6G9E - chain A; structure by X-ray diffraction, 2.69 A resolution.

[Chain A]
Name: Immunomodulatory active chitinase
From: Trichuris suis
Notes: fragment: TsES1
Reference sequence: A0A085LU44 (A0A085LU44_9BILA); residues 1-488 here correspond to UniProt positions 22-509 (UniProt number = residue number + 21)
Sequence (495 residues; each row starts with the number of its first residue):
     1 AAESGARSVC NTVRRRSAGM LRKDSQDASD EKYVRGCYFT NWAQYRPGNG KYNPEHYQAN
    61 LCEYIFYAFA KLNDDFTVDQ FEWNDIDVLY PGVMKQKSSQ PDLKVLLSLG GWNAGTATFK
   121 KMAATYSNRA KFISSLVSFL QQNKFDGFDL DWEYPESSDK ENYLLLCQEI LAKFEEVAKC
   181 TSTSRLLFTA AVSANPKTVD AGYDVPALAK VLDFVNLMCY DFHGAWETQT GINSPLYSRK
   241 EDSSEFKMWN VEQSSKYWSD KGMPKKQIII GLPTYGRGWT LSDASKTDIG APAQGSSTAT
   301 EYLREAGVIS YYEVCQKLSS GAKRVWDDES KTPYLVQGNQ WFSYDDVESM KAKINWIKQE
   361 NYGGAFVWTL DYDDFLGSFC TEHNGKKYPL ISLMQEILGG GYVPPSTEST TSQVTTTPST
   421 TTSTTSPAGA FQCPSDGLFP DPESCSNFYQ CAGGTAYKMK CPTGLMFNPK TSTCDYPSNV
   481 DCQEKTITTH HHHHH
Unresolved in the structure: 1-31, 400-495
Sequence notes: expression tag (489-495)
Cystine bridges: Cys37-Cys62, Cys315-Cys380

[Overview]
Chain A is Immunomodulatory active chitinase (Trichuris suis); the structure, Crystal structure of
immunomodulatory active chitinase from Trichuris suis - TsES1 - 6 molecules in ASU, was determined by X-ray
diffraction (same publication as 6G9C).
